PDB entry 5ENP | X-ray diffraction, 1.90 A resolution | chains B and E of the 6 polymer chains in the assembly

# Chain B
Name: Multidrug efflux pump subunit AcrB
Source organism: Escherichia coli (strain K12)
UniProt: P31224 (ACRB_ECOLI); residue numbers follow UniProt; this construct covers 39-329, 561-869
Amino-acid sequence (609 residues; each row starts with the number of its first residue; note: 222 numbers in that range are skipped by the numbering (no residue carries them; nothing is unmodelled there)):
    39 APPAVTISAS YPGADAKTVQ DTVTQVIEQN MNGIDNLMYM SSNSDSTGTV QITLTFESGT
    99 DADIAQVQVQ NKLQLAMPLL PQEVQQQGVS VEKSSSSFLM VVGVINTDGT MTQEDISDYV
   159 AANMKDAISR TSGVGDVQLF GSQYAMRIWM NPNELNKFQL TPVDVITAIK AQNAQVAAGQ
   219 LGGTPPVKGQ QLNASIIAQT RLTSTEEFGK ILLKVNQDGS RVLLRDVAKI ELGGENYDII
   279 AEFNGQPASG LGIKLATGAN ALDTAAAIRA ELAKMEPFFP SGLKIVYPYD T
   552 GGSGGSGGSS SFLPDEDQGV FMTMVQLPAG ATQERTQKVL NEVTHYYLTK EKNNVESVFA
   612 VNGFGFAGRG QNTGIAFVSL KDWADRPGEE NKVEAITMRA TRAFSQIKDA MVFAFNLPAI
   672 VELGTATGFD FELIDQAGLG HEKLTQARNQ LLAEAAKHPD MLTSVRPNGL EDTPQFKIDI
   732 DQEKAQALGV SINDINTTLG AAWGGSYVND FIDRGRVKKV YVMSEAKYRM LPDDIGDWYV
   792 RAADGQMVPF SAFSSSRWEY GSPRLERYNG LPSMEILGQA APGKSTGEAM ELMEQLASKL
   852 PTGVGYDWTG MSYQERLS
Unresolved in the structure: 552-568, 669-677, 865-869
Sequence notes: linker (552-560)
What the authors report for this chain:
  - binding site for the ligand 5QF: Phe615 (from molecular simulation)

# Chain E
Name: DARPin
Source organism: synthetic construct
Notes: antibody fragment or engineered binder
Amino-acid sequence (169 residues; row label = number of the first residue in the row):
     1 MRGSHHHHHH GSDLGKKLLE AARAGRDDEV RILMANGADV NAADVVGWTP LHLAAYWGHL
    61 EIVEVLLKNG ADVNAYDTLG STPLHLAAHF GHLEIVEVLL KNGADVNAKD DNGITPLHLA
   121 ANRGHLEIVE VLLKYGADVN AQDKFGKTAF DISINNGNED LAEILQKLN
Unresolved in the structure: 1-10, 167-169

# How chain B and chain E interact
Residue-residue contacts (9):
  Leu230(B) with Val45(E), hydrophobic
  Lys248(B) with Asn155(E); Asn156(E), hydrogen bond
  Arg259(B) with Lys147(E)
  Leu261(B) with Asn155(E)
  Arg263(B) with Ile154(E), hydrogen bond (side chain-backbone); Asn155(E), hydrogen bond (side chain-backbone); Asn156(E); Gly157(E)
Other interface residues (no listed pair), chain B (6 interface residues in all): Gln229
Other interface residues (no listed pair), chain E (7 interface residues in all): Val46

# Overview
Chain B and chain E form an interface of 6 and 7 residues respectively, with 3 hydrogen bonds. Polar contacts
include Lys248(B)-Asn156(E), Arg263(B)-Ile154(E) and Arg263(B)-Asn155(E). The paper reports a binding site for
the ligand 5QF at Phe615(B).
Chain B is Multidrug efflux pump subunit AcrB (Escherichia coli (strain K12)) and chain E is DARPin (synthetic
construct); the structure, MBX2931 bound structure of bacterial efflux pump, was determined by X-ray
diffraction together with 5EN5, 5ENQ, 5ENS and 5ENT from the same study.
